PDB entry 5D0V | X-ray diffraction, 2.90 A resolution | chains F and G of the 28 polymer chains in the assembly

== Chain F ==
Molecule: Probable proteasome subunit alpha type-7
From: Saccharomyces cerevisiae (strain ATCC 204508 / S288c)
Notes: EC 3.4.25.1
UniProtKB: P21242 (PSA7_YEAST); residues -3 to 284 here correspond to UniProt positions 1-288 (UniProt number = residue number + 4)
Sequence (288 residues; each row starts with the number of its first residue; numbers below 1 keep their minus sign (Met-3 is residue -3)):
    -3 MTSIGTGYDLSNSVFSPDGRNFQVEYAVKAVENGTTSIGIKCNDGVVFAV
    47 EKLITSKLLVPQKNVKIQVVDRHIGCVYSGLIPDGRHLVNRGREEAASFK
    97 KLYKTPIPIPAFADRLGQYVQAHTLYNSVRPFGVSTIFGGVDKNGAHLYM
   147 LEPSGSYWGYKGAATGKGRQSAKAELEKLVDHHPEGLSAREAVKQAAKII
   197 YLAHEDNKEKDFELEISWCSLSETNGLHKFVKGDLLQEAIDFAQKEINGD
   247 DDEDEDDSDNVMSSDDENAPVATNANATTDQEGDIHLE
Disordered / not traced: -3 to 1, 245-284

== Chain G ==
Molecule: Proteasome subunit alpha type-1
From: Saccharomyces cerevisiae (strain ATCC 204508 / S288c)
Notes: EC 3.4.25.1
UniProtKB: P21243 (PSA1_YEAST); residues -8 to 243 here correspond to UniProt positions 1-252 (UniProt number = residue number + 9)
Sequence (252 residues; row label = number of the first residue in the row; numbers below 1 keep their minus sign (Met-8 is residue -8)):
    -8 MSGAAAASAAGYDRHITIFSPEGRLYQVEYAFKATNQTNINSLAVRGKDC
    42 TVVISQKKVPDKLLDPTTVSYIFCISRTIGMVVNGPIPDARNAALRAKAE
    92 AAEFRYKYGYDMPCDVLAKRMANLSQIYTQRAYMRPLGVILTFVSVDEEL
   142 GPSIYKTDPAGYYVGYKATATGPKQQEITTNLENHFKKSKIDHINEESWE
   192 KVVEFAITHMIDALGTEFSKNDLEVGVATKDKFFTLSAENIEERLVAIAE
   242 QD
Disordered / not traced: -8 to 1, 243
Ion coordination: Mg2+: Thr8, Tyr119, Arg122, Met125

== How chain F and chain G interact ==
Residue-residue contacts (59):
  Thr2(F) with His6(G), hydrogen bond (backbone-side chain)
  Gly3(F) with His6(G)
  Tyr4(F) with Arg5(G); His6(G); Tyr21(G)
  Ser9(F) with Arg126(G)
  Val10(F) with His6(G); Gln18(G)
  Phe11(F) with Gln18(G), hydrogen bond (backbone-side chain); Tyr21(G); Ala22(G), hydrophobic; Arg126(G); Pro127(G)
  Ser12(F) with Tyr21(G)
  Pro13(F) with Tyr21(G), hydrophobic; Lys24(G), hydrogen bond (backbone-side chain)
  Asp14(F) with Lys24(G)
  Gly15(F) with Tyr21(G); Ala25(G)
  Lys37(F) with Asp56(G), salt bridge
  Asp110(F) with Arg82(G)
  Gln114(F) with Arg82(G), hydrogen bond (side chain-backbone); Asn83(G); Leu86(G)
  Gln117(F) with Pro79(G); Asp80(G); Asn83(G), hydrogen bond; Arg126(G), hydrogen bond
  Thr120(F) with Arg126(G), hydrogen bond (backbone-side chain)
  Leu121(F) with Tyr124(G); Arg126(G); Leu128(G), hydrophobic
  Tyr122(F) with Tyr124(G); Met125(G), hydrophobic
  Ser150(F) with Pro79(G)
  Gly151(F) with Pro79(G)
  Ser152(F) with Ile78(G); Pro79(G)
  Tyr153(F) with Arg82(G), hydrogen bond (backbone-side chain)
  Trp154(F) with Leu55(G), hydrophobic; Thr59(G); Val60(G), hydrophobic; Tyr62(G); Ile78(G), hydrophobic; Arg82(G)
  Gly155(F) with Leu55(G); Asp56(G), hydrogen bond (backbone-backbone); Thr59(G), hydrogen bond (backbone-side chain)
  Tyr156(F) with Leu54(G); Leu55(G); Asp56(G)
  Lys157(F) with Lys53(G); Leu54(G), hydrogen bond (backbone-backbone); Leu55(G)
  Gly158(F) with Leu54(G)
  Leu172(F) with Leu54(G)
  Glu173(F) with Leu54(G)
  Val176(F) with Leu54(G), hydrophobic
  Asp177(F) with Lys53(G), salt bridge
Interface residues without a listed pair, chain F (32 interface residues in all): Tyr145, Lys169
Interface residues without a listed pair, chain G (29 interface residues in all): Asp52, Pro57, Ser61, Gly129

== In short ==
32 residues of chain F face 29 of chain G across their interface; the contacts include 11 hydrogen bonds and 2
salt bridges. Polar pairs include Lys37(F)-Asp56(G), Asp177(F)-Lys53(G) and Thr2(F)-His6(G). Thr8(G),
Tyr119(G), Arg122(G) and Met125(G) form the Mg2+ site.
Here chain F is Probable proteasome subunit alpha type-7 and chain G is Proteasome subunit alpha type-1, both
from Saccharomyces cerevisiae (strain ATCC 204508 / S288c). Entry 5D0V (Yeast 20S proteasome beta5-T1C mutant
in complex with Carfilzomib) was determined by X-ray diffraction (same publication as 5CZ4, 5CZ5, 5CZ6, 5CZ7,
5CZ8, 5CZ9 and 16 further entries).
